7TV9 - chains A and B of the 3 polymer chains in the assembly; structure by X-ray diffraction, 3.40 A resolution.

[Chain A]
Name: Complement C3 beta chain
From: Homo sapiens
UniProt: P01024 (CO3_HUMAN); residues 1-645 here correspond to UniProt positions 23-667 (UniProt number = residue number + 22)
Amino-acid sequence (645 residues; each row starts with the number of its first residue):
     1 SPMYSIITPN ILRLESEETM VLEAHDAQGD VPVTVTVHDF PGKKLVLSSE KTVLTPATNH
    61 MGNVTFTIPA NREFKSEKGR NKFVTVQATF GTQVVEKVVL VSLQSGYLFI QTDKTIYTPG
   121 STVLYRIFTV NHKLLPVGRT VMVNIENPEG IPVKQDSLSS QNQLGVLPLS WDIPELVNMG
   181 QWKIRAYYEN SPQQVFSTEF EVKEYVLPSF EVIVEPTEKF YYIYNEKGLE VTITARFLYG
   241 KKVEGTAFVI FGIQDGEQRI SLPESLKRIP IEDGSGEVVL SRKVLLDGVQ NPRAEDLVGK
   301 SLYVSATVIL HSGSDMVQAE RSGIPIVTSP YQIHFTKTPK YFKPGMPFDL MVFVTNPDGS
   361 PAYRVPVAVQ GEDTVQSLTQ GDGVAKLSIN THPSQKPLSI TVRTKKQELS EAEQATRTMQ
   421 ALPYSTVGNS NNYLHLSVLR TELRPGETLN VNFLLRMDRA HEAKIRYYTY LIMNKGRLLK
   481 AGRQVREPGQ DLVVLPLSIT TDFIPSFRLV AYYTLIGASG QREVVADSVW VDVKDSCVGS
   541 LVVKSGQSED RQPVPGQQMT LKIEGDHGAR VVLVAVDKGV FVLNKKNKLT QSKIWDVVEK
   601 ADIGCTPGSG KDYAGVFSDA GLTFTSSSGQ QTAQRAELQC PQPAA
Disordered / not traced: 73-78, 643-645
Cystine bridges: Cys605-Cys640
Covalently attached groups: N-acetylglucosamine (NAG) linked to Asn63
From the paper describing this entry:
  - conformationally variable residues (loop rearrangement): Gln370 to Thr374

[Chain B]
Name: Complement C3b alpha' chain
From: Homo sapiens
UniProt: P01024 (CO3_HUMAN); residues 727-1641 here correspond to UniProt positions 749-1663 (UniProt number = residue number + 22)
Amino-acid sequence (915 residues; each row starts with the number of its first residue):
   727 SNLDEDIIAE ENIVSRSEFP ESWLWNVEDL KEPPKNGIST KLMNIFLKDS ITTWEILAVS
   787 MSDKKGICVA DPFEVTVMQD FFIDLRLPYS VVRNEQVEIR AVLYNYRQNQ ELKVRVELLH
   847 NPAFCSLATT KRRHQQTVTI PPKSSLSVPY VIVPLKTGLQ EVEVKAAVYH HFISDGVRKS
   907 LKVVPEGIRM NKTVAVRTLD PERLGREGVQ KEDIPPADLS DQVPDTESET RILLQGTPVA
   967 QMTEDAVDAE RLKHLIVTPS GCGEQNMIGM TPTVIAVHYL DETEQWEKFG LEKRQGALEL
  1027 IKKGYTQQLA FRQPSSAFAA FVKRAPSTWL TAYVVKVFSL AVNLIAIDSQ VLCGAVKWLI
  1087 LEKQKPDGVF QEDAPVIHQE MIGGLRNNNE KDMALTAFVL ISLQEAKDIC EEQVNSLPGS
  1147 ITKAGDFLEA NYMNLQRSYT VAIAGYALAQ MGRLKGPLLN KFLTTAKDKN RWEDPGKQLY
  1207 NVEATSYALL ALLQLKDFDF VPPVVRWLNE QRYYGGGYGS TQATFMVFQA LAQYQKDAPD
  1267 HQELNLDVSL QLPSRSSKIT HRIHWESASL LRSEETKENE GFTVTAEGKG QGTLSVVTMY
  1327 HAKAKDQLTC NKFDLKVTIK PAPETEKRPQ DAKNTMILEI CTRYRGDQDA TMSILDISMM
  1387 TGFAPDTDDL KQLANGVDRY ISKYELDKAF SDRNTLIIYL DKVSHSEDDC LAFKVHQYFN
  1447 VELIQPGAVK VYAYYNLEES CTRFYHPEKE DGKLNKLCRD ELCRCAEENC FIQKSDDKVT
  1507 LEERLDKACE PGVDYVYKTR LVKVQLSNDF DEYIMAIEQT IKSGSDEVQV GQQRTFISPI
  1567 KCREALKLEE KKHYLMWGLS SDFWGEKPNL SYIIGKDTWV EHWPEEDECQ DEENQKQCQD
  1627 LGAFTESMVV FGCPN
Disordered / not traced: 727-729, 1350-1357, 1501-1502
Cystine bridges: Cys851-Cys1491, Cys1079-Cys1136, Cys1336-Cys1467, Cys1367-Cys1436, Cys1484-Cys1489, Cys1496-Cys1568, Cys1515-Cys1639, Cys1615-Cys1624
Covalently attached groups: N-acetylglucosamine (NAG) linked to Asn917

[Interface between chain A and chain B]
Cross-chain cystine bridges: Cys537(A)-Cys794(B)
Contacting residue pairs (217):
  Phe40(A) - Glu1010(B)
  Phe40(A) - Trp1012(B)  hydrophobic
  Phe40(A) - Arg1020(B)
  Pro41(A) - Asp1007(B)
  Pro41(A) - Trp1012(B)
  Pro41(A) - Arg1020(B)
  Gly42(A) - Arg1020(B)
  Asn81(A) - Glu1010(B)
  Asn81(A) - Glu1013(B)
  Phe83(A) - Glu1013(B)
  Phe83(A) - Leu1017(B)  hydrophobic
  Glu96(A) - Gln1021(B)
  Val98(A) - Leu1017(B)  hydrophobic
  Gln111(A) - Val785(B)
  Asp113(A) - Ser748(B)  hydrogen bond
  Asp113(A) - Trp751(B)
  Lys114(A) - Glu747(B)  salt bridge
  Lys114(A) - Ser748(B)
  Thr118(A) - Tyr815(B)
  Pro119(A) - Lys908(B)  hydrogen bond (backbone-side chain)
  Leu124(A) - Trp751(B)  hydrophobic
  Arg126(A) - Trp751(B)
  Phe128(A) - Val785(B)  hydrophobic
  Phe128(A) - Met787(B)  hydrophobic
  Leu134(A) - Gly792(B)
  Leu134(A) - Ile793(B)  hydrogen bond (backbone-backbone)
  Leu135(A) - Asp789(B)
  Leu135(A) - Lys790(B)
  Leu135(A) - Gly792(B)
  Pro136(A) - Met787(B)  hydrophobic
  Pro136(A) - Ser788(B)
  Pro136(A) - Asp789(B)
  Pro136(A) - Gly792(B)
  Ile151(A) - Arg957(B)
  Ile151(A) - Leu959(B)  hydrophobic
  Pro152(A) - Leu1297(B)
  Gln155(A) - Ser1295(B)  hydrogen bond
  Gln155(A) - Leu1297(B)  hydrogen bond (side chain-backbone)
  Leu164(A) - Met787(B)
  Glu175(A) - Lys908(B)  salt bridge
  Leu176(A) - Glu955(B)
  Leu176(A) - Met1325(B)
  Glu204(A) - Tyr815(B)
  Tyr205(A) - Glu747(B)  hydrogen bond
  Val206(A) - Pro814(B)
  Val206(A) - Tyr815(B)
  Leu207(A) - Glu747(B)
  Leu207(A) - Arg812(B)
  Phe237(A) - Tyr830(B)
  Phe237(A) - Tyr832(B)
  Leu238(A) - Thr778(B)
  Leu238(A) - Thr779(B)  hydrogen bond (backbone-side chain)
  Tyr239(A) - Ile777(B)
  Tyr239(A) - Thr778(B)
  Tyr239(A) - Thr802(B)
  Tyr239(A) - Met804(B)  hydrophobic
  Tyr239(A) - Phe808(B)
  Tyr239(A) - Tyr830(B)
  Tyr239(A) - Tyr832(B)  hydrogen bond
  Lys241(A) - Tyr832(B)
  Thr246(A) - Tyr1425(B)
  Phe248(A) - Met1378(B)  hydrophobic
  Phe248(A) - Ile1380(B)  hydrophobic
  Phe248(A) - Tyr1425(B)  hydrophobic
  Phe248(A) - Tyr1460(B)  hydrophobic
  Ile250(A) - Tyr1460(B)
  Leu266(A) - Met1378(B)  hydrophobic
  Leu266(A) - Tyr1460(B)  hydrophobic
  Arg268(A) - Tyr1406(B)
  Arg268(A) - Tyr1425(B)
  Arg268(A) - Asp1427(B)  salt bridge
  Thr307(A) - Tyr1460(B)
  Ile309(A) - Ile1380(B)  hydrophobic
  Ile309(A) - Tyr1458(B)
  Leu310(A) - Ile1423(B)
  His311(A) - Ser1408(B)  hydrogen bond
  His311(A) - Tyr1410(B)
  His311(A) - Glu1411(B)
  Ser312(A) - Arg826(B)
  Ser312(A) - Ser873(B)
  Ser312(A) - Asp1382(B)
  Ser312(A) - Thr1421(B)
  Ser312(A) - Ile1423(B)
  Gly313(A) - Asp1382(B)
  Gly313(A) - Ile1423(B)
  Ser314(A) - Arg812(B)
  Ser314(A) - Arg826(B)
  Ser314(A) - Val828(B)
  Asp315(A) - Arg812(B)  salt bridge
  Met316(A) - Leu1463(B)  hydrophobic
  Gln318(A) - Tyr1461(B)  hydrogen bond (side chain-backbone)
  Thr501(A) - Lys791(B)
  Cys537(A) - Cys794(B)  disulfide
  Cys537(A) - Val795(B)
  Val538(A) - Lys791(B)
  Gly539(A) - Lys791(B)
  Ser540(A) - Ile764(B)
  Leu541(A) - Ala784(B)  hydrophobic
  Leu541(A) - Val785(B)
  Leu541(A) - Ser786(B)
  Leu541(A) - Cys794(B)
  Leu541(A) - Ala796(B)  hydrophobic
  Val543(A) - Ala784(B)  hydrophobic
  Val543(A) - Phe799(B)  hydrophobic
  Lys544(A) - Phe799(B)
  Ser545(A) - Phe799(B)
  Gln552(A) - Thr802(B)
  Gln552(A) - Met804(B)
  Pro553(A) - Leu773(B)  hydrophobic
  Pro553(A) - Thr802(B)
  Pro553(A) - Val803(B)
  Pro553(A) - Met804(B)  hydrogen bond (backbone-backbone)
  Val554(A) - Val803(B)
  Val554(A) - Met804(B)
  Pro555(A) - Lys774(B)
  Pro555(A) - Asp775(B)
  Pro555(A) - Ile777(B)  hydrophobic
  Pro555(A) - Val803(B)
  Pro555(A) - Met804(B)
  Pro555(A) - Gln805(B)
  Gly556(A) - Phe772(B)
  Gly556(A) - Leu773(B)
  Gly556(A) - Lys774(B)  hydrogen bond (backbone-backbone)
  Gly556(A) - Asp775(B)
  Gln557(A) - Phe772(B)
  Gln557(A) - Leu773(B)  hydrogen bond (backbone-backbone)
  Gln558(A) - Asn770(B)  hydrogen bond
  Gln558(A) - Ile771(B)
  Gln558(A) - Phe772(B)
  Met559(A) - Met769(B)
  Met559(A) - Asn770(B)
  Met559(A) - Ile771(B)  hydrogen bond (backbone-backbone)
  Met559(A) - Val801(B)  hydrophobic
  Thr560(A) - Leu768(B)
  Thr560(A) - Met769(B)
  Thr560(A) - Asn770(B)
  Leu561(A) - Lys767(B)
  Leu561(A) - Leu768(B)
  Leu561(A) - Met769(B)  hydrogen bond (backbone-backbone)
  Leu561(A) - Ile771(B)  hydrophobic
  Lys562(A) - Lys767(B)
  Lys562(A) - Leu768(B)
  Ile563(A) - Leu756(B)
  Ile563(A) - Ser765(B)
  Ile563(A) - Lys767(B)  hydrogen bond (backbone-backbone)
  Ile563(A) - Met769(B)  hydrophobic
  Glu564(A) - Ile764(B)
  Glu564(A) - Ser765(B)
  Gly565(A) - Leu756(B)
  Gly565(A) - Ile764(B)
  Gly565(A) - Ser765(B)  hydrogen bond (backbone-backbone)
  Asp566(A) - Ser786(B)  hydrogen bond
  Asp566(A) - Lys791(B)
  His567(A) - Lys757(B)
  His567(A) - Glu758(B)  hydrogen bond (side chain-backbone)
  His567(A) - Pro760(B)
  His567(A) - Ser765(B)  hydrogen bond
  Gly568(A) - Leu756(B)  hydrogen bond (backbone-backbone)
  Gly568(A) - Ser788(B)
  Ala569(A) - Asp755(B)
  Ala569(A) - Leu756(B)  hydrogen bond (backbone-backbone)
  Ala569(A) - Met787(B)
  Ala569(A) - Ser788(B)
  Arg570(A) - Val753(B)
  Arg570(A) - Asp755(B)  salt bridge
  Arg570(A) - Val785(B)
  Arg570(A) - Ser786(B)
  Arg570(A) - Met787(B)  hydrogen bond (backbone-backbone)
  Val571(A) - Val753(B)
  Val571(A) - Glu754(B)  hydrogen bond (backbone-backbone)
  Val571(A) - Leu756(B)  hydrophobic
  Val571(A) - Ala784(B)  hydrophobic
  Val571(A) - Val785(B)
  Val572(A) - Asn752(B)
  Val572(A) - Val753(B)  hydrophobic
  Val572(A) - Leu783(B)
  Val572(A) - Ala784(B)
  Val572(A) - Val785(B)  hydrogen bond (backbone-backbone)
  Leu573(A) - Leu750(B)
  Leu573(A) - Trp751(B)
  Leu573(A) - Asn752(B)  hydrogen bond (backbone-backbone)
  Leu573(A) - Met769(B)  hydrophobic
  Leu573(A) - Ile782(B)  hydrophobic
  Leu573(A) - Leu783(B)
  Leu573(A) - Ala784(B)  hydrophobic
  Val574(A) - Trp749(B)
  Val574(A) - Leu750(B)
  Val574(A) - Trp751(B)  hydrophobic
  Val574(A) - Glu781(B)
  Val574(A) - Ile782(B)
  Val574(A) - Leu783(B)  hydrogen bond (backbone-backbone)
  Ala575(A) - Ser748(B)
  Ala575(A) - Trp749(B)  hydrogen bond (backbone-backbone)
  Ala575(A) - Glu781(B)
  Ala575(A) - Ile782(B)  hydrophobic
  Val576(A) - Glu747(B)
  Val576(A) - Trp780(B)
  Val576(A) - Glu781(B)  hydrogen bond (backbone-backbone)
  Asp577(A) - Glu747(B)  hydrogen bond (backbone-backbone)
  Asp577(A) - Thr778(B)  hydrogen bond
  Asp577(A) - Thr779(B)
  Asp577(A) - Trp780(B)
  Lys578(A) - Thr779(B)  hydrogen bond (backbone-backbone)
  Lys578(A) - Glu781(B)
  Lys578(A) - Glu800(B)  salt bridge
  Phe581(A) - Glu781(B)
  Lys588(A) - Glu781(B)  salt bridge
  Leu589(A) - Leu783(B)
  Leu589(A) - Val795(B)
  Gln591(A) - Ile793(B)
  Gln591(A) - Cys794(B)
  Gln591(A) - Val795(B)  hydrogen bond (side chain-backbone)
  Ile594(A) - Val795(B)  hydrophobic
  Gln634(A) - Glu1013(B)
  Gln634(A) - Gly1016(B)
  Gln634(A) - Leu1017(B)  hydrogen bond (side chain-backbone)
  Gln634(A) - Glu1018(B)
Interface residues without a listed pair, chain A (104 interface residues in all): Tyr125, Val130, Asn147, Gly165, Val166, Pro174, Val177, Asn178, Ser209, Lys242, Pro270, Gly546, Val580, Thr590, Gln631
Interface residues without a listed pair, chain B (98 interface residues in all): Thr766, Asp810, Leu813, Arg1298, Ser1299, Thr1377, Leu1422

[In short]
104 residues of chain A face 98 of chain B across their interface, with 1 disulfide bond, 35 hydrogen bonds
and 7 salt bridges. Among the polar pairs are Lys114(A)-Glu747(B), Glu175(A)-Lys908(B) and
Arg268(A)-Asp1427(B). N-acetylglucosamine is covalently linked to Asn63(A). Covalently linked
N-acetylglucosamine: at Asn917(B). From the paper: conformational variability at Gln370(A).
Chain A is Complement C3 beta chain and chain B is Complement C3b alpha' chain, both from Homo sapiens; the
structure, Human complement component C3B in complex with apl-1030, was determined by X-ray diffraction.
